PDB entry 7VMJ | X-ray diffraction, 2.90 A resolution | chains A and F of the 6 polymer chains in the assembly

[Chain A]
Protein: Tubulin alpha-1B chain
Organism: Bos taurus
UniProtKB: P81947 (TBA1B_BOVIN); residues 1-450 here = UniProt positions 1-450
Chain sequence (450 residues; each row starts with the number of its first residue):
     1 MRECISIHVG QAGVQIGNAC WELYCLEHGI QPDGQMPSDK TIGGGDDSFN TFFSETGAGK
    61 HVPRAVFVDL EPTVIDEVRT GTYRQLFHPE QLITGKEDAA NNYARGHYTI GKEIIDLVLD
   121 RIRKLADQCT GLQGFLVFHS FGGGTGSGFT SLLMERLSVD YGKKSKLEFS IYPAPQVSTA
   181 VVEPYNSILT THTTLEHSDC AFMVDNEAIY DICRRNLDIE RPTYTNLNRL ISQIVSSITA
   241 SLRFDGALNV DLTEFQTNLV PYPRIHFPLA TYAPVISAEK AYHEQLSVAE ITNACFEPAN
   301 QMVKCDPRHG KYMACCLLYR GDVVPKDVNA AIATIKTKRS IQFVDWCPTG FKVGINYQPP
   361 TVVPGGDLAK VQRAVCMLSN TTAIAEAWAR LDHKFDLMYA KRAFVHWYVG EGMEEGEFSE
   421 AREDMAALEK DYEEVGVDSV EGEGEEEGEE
Unresolved in the structure: 438-450
Ion coordination: Ca2+: D39, T41, G44, E55
Ligand contacts: GTP (guanosine-5'-triphosphate): G10, Q11, A12, Q15, I16, D69, D98, A99, A100, N101, S140, G142, G143, G144, T145, G146, I171, P173, A174, V177, S178, E183, N206, Y224, L227, N228, I231

[Chain F]
Protein: Tubulin tyrosine ligase
Organism: Gallus gallus
UniProtKB: E1BQ43 (E1BQ43_CHICK); residue numbers follow UniProt; this construct covers 1-378
Chain sequence (384 residues; row label = number of the first residue in the row):
     1 MYTFVVRDEN SSVYAEVSRL LLATGQWKRL RKDNPRFNLM LGERNRLPFG RLGHEPGLVQ
    61 LVNYYRGADK LCRKASLVKL IKTSPELSES CTWFPESYVI YPTNLKTPVA PAQNGIRHLI
   121 NNTRTDEREV FLAAYNRRRE GREGNVWIAK SSAGAKGEGI LISSEASELL DFIDEQGQVH
   181 VIQKYLEKPL LLEPGHRKFD IRSWVLVDHL YNIYLYREGV LRTSSEPYNS ANFQDKTCHL
   241 TNHCIQKEYS KNYGRYEEGN EMFFEEFNQY LMDALNTTLE NSILLQIKHI IRSCLMCIEP
   301 AISTKHLHYQ SFQLFGFDFM VDEELKVWLI EVNGAPACAQ KLYAELCQGI VDVAISSVFP
   361 LADTGQKTSQ PTSIFIKLHH HHHH
Unresolved in the structure: 105-124, 153-157, 363-371, 381-384
Differences from the reference sequence: expression tag (379-384)

[Interface between chain A and chain F]
Residue-residue contacts (24):
  Q176(A) - P56(F)
  E207(A) - H54(F)  salt bridge
  E297(A) - H306(F)  salt bridge
  P298(A) - L307(F)  hydrophobic
  K304(A) - H54(F)
  K304(A) - H308(F)
  C305(A) - H308(F)
  D306(A) - R66(F)
  D306(A) - L307(F)
  R308(A) - P300(F)  hydrogen bond (side chain-backbone)
  R308(A) - A301(F)  hydrogen bond (side chain-backbone)
  R308(A) - I302(F)
  R308(A) - S303(F)  hydrogen bond (side chain-backbone)
  R308(A) - L307(F)
  H309(A) - R66(F)  hydrogen bond (side chain-backbone)
  H309(A) - G67(F)
  H309(A) - A301(F)  hydrogen bond (side chain-backbone)
  S340(A) - P300(F)
  S340(A) - A301(F)
  E386(A) - R66(F)  salt bridge
  R390(A) - G50(F)
  R390(A) - H54(F)  hydrogen bond
  H393(A) - R51(F)
  E433(A) - R46(F)  salt bridge
Also at the interface, not in a pair above, chain A (16 interface residues in all): K338, K394
Also at the interface, not in a pair above, chain F (16 interface residues in all): G53, E55

[In short]
The chain A/chain F interface involves 16 residues from each chain, with 6 hydrogen bonds and 4 salt bridges.
Polar pairs include E207(A)-H54(F), E297(A)-H306(F) and E386(A)-R66(F). Chain A binds GTP. D39(A), T41(A),
G44(A) and E55(A) coordinate Ca2+.
Chain A is Tubulin alpha-1B chain (Bos taurus) and chain F is Tubulin tyrosine ligase (Gallus gallus); the
structure, Crystal structure of tubulin with 17a, was determined by X-ray diffraction.
